PDB entry 5YE5 | electron microscopy, 5.80 A resolution (low resolution: residue-level contacts below are approximate; hydrogen-bond / salt-bridge calls are withheld) | chains A and B of the 4 polymer chains in the assembly

# Chain A (and B)
Protein: mammalian endo-lysosomal TRPML1 channel
Source organism: Mus musculus
Notes: chain B of this document is another copy of the same molecule, construct and numbering; everything in this record applies to it too
Reference sequence: Q99J21 (MCLN1_MOUSE); residue numbers follow UniProt; this construct covers 1-580
Chain sequence (580 residues; row label = number of the first residue in the row):
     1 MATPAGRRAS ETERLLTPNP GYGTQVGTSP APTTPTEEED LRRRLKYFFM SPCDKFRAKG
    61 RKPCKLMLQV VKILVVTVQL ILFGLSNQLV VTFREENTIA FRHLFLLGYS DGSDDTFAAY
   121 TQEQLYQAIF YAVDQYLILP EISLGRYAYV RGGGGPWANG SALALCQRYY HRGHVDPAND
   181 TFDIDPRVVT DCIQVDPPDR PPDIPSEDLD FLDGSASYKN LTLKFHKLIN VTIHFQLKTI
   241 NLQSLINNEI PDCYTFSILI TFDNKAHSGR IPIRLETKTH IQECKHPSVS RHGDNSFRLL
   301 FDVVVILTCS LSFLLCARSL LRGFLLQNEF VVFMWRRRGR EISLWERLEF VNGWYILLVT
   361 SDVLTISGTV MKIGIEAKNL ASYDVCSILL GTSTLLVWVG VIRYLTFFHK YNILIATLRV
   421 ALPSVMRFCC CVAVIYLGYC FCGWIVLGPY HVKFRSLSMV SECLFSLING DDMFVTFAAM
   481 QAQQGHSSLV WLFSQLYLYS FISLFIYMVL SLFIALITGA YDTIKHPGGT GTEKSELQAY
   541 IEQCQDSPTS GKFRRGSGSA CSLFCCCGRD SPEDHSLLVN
Not modelled in the structure: 1-35, 46-51, 58-60, 199-219, 288-295, 530-535, 544-580
Glycans and other covalent adducts: N-acetylglucosamine (NAG) linked to Asn159, Asn230; covalent link Ser393-Val397; covalent link Thr394-Trp398
Curated features (UniProtKB/Swiss-Prot):
  - region: Arg42 to Lys62 (Interaction with phosphoinositides), Leu107 to Thr121 (Extracellular/lumenal pore loop), Cys565 to Cys567 (Required for palmitoylation and association with membranes)
  - motif: Glu11 to Leu16 (Dileucine motif), Asn469 to Phe474 (Selectivity filter), Glu573 to Leu578 (Dileucine internalization motif)
  - modified residue (Phosphoserine): Ser10, Ser557, Ser559
  - glycosylation (N-linked (GlcNAc...) asparagine): Asn220, Asn230
  - mutagenesis: Thr232 (T232P: Loss of Fe(2+) transport; when associated with P-432), Asp362 (D362Y: Loss of Fe(2+) transport; when associated with P-432), Arg403 (R403C: Loss of Fe(2+) transport; when associated with P-432), Phe408 (Decreased Fe(2+) transport; when associated with P-432), Val432 (V432P: Constitutively active channel that is targeted to the plasma membrane, and mediates strong inwardly rectifying current), Val446 (V446L: Loss of Fe(2+) transport; when associated with P-432), Phe465 (F465L: Loss of Fe(2+) transport; when associated with P-432)
Reported in the primary citation:
  - post-translational modification sites: Asn159, Asn230
  - disease-associated variants - R102*, L106P, C166F, R172*, T232P, F408DEL, V432P, Y436C, V446L, L447P, S456L, C463Y, F465L (citing earlier work)

# How chain A and chain B interact
Contacting residue pairs - 7 pairs, chain A then chain B:
  Tyr120(A) with Leu144(B)
  Thr121(A) with Ile142(B)
  Asp180(A) with Lys285(B)
  Gly269(A) with Leu144(B)
  Gly438(A) with Leu395(B)
  Gly470(A) with Gly470(B); Asp471(B)
Other interface residues (no listed pair), chain A (7 interface residues in all): Gln122
Other interface residues (no listed pair), chain B (9 interface residues in all): Gly145, Cys284, Asn469

# Overview
Chain A and chain B form an interface of 7 and 9 residues respectively. Covalently linked N-acetylglucosamine:
at Asn159(A) and Asn230(A). From UniProt: 7 mutagenesis sites on chain A. From the paper: modification sites
Asn159(A) and Asn230(A).
Chain A and chain B are both mammalian endo-lysosomal TRPML1 channel (Mus musculus); the structure, structure
of endo-lysosomal TRPML1 channel inserting into nanodisc, was determined by electron microscopy, deposited
together with 5YDZ, 5YE1 and 5YE2.
